Entry 6MY5 (X-ray diffraction, 1.73 A resolution); this record covers chains H and B of the 4 polymer chains in the assembly.

# Chain H
Protein: anti-VEGF-A Fab fragment bH1 heavy chain
Organism: Homo sapiens
Notes: engineered mutation(s): Y33W,D98F,G99M
Reference sequence: V9HW68 (V9HW68_HUMAN); residues 103-219 here correspond to UniProt positions 130-246 (UniProt number = residue number + 27)
Chain sequence (236 residues; row label = number of the first residue in the row; a row labelled like 82A-82C holds insertion residues (82A, then the next letters in order)):
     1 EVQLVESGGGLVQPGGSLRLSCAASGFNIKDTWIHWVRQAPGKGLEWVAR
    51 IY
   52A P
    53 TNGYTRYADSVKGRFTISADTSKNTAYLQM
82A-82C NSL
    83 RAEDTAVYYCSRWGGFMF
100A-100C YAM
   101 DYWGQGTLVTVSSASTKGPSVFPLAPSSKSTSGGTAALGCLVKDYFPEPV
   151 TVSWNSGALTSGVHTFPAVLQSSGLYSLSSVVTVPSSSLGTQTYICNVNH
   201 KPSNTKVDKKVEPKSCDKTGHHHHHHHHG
Disordered / not traced: 216-229
Construct notes: expression tag (220-229)
Cystine bridges: Cys22-Cys92, Cys140-Cys196

# Chain B
Protein: anti-VEGF-A Fab fragment bH1 light chain
Organism: Homo sapiens
Notes: engineered mutation(s): S30bR,S30bR
Reference sequence: Q7Z3Y4 (Q7Z3Y4_HUMAN); residues 105-214 here correspond to UniProt positions 127-236 (UniProt number = residue number + 22)
Chain sequence (218 residues; row label = number of the first residue in the row; a row labelled like 30A-30D holds insertion residues (30A, then the next letters in order)):
     1 DIQMTQSPSSLSASVGDRVTITCRASQDIP
30A-30D RRIS
    31 GYVAWYQQKPGKAPKLLIYWGSYLYSGVPSRFSGSGSGTDFTLTISSLQP
    81 EDFATYYCQQHYTTPPTFGQGTKVEIKRTVAAPSVFIFPPSDEQLKSGTA
   131 SVVCLLNNFYPREAKVQWKVDNALQSGNSQESVTEQDSKDSTYSLSSTLT
   181 LSKADYEKHKVYACEVTHQGLSSPVTKSFNRGEC
Cystine bridges: Cys23-Cys88, Cys134-Cys194

# How chain H and chain B interact
Residue-residue contacts (10):
  Trp33(H) - Trp50(B)  hydrophobic
  Arg50(H) - Tyr32(B)
  Tyr52(H) - Trp50(B)  hydrophobic
  Asn54(H) - Tyr49(B)  hydrogen bond
  Asn54(H) - Trp50(B)
  Asn54(H) - Tyr53(B)
  Tyr56(H) - Trp50(B)  hydrophobic
  Tyr56(H) - Tyr53(B)
  Arg58(H) - Ser30D(B)  hydrogen bond
  Asp61(H) - Arg30B(B)  salt bridge
Other interface residues (no listed pair), chain H (8 interface residues in all): Tyr100A

# In short
8 residues of chain H face 6 of chain B across their interface; the contacts include 2 hydrogen bonds and 1
salt bridge. Polar pairs include Asp61(H)-Arg30B(B), Asn54(H)-Tyr49(B) and Arg58(H)-Ser30D(B).
Chain H is anti-VEGF-A Fab fragment bH1 heavy chain and chain B is anti-VEGF-A Fab fragment bH1 light chain,
both from Homo sapiens; the structure, Crystal structure of the dimeric bH1-Fab variant
[HC-Y33W,HC-D98F,HC-G99M,LC-S30bR], was determined by X-ray diffraction, deposited together with 6MXR, 6MXS
and 6MY4.
